PDB entry 3U8N | X-ray diffraction, 2.35 A resolution | chains A and E of the 5 polymer chains in the assembly

[Chain A (and E)]
Molecule: Acetylcholine-binding protein
From: Lymnaea stagnalis
Notes: chain E of this document is another copy of the same molecule, construct and numbering; everything in this record applies to it too
Reference sequence: P58154 (ACHP_LYMST); residues 1-210 here correspond to UniProt positions 20-229 (UniProt number = residue number + 19)
Sequence (210 residues; each row starts with the number of its first residue):
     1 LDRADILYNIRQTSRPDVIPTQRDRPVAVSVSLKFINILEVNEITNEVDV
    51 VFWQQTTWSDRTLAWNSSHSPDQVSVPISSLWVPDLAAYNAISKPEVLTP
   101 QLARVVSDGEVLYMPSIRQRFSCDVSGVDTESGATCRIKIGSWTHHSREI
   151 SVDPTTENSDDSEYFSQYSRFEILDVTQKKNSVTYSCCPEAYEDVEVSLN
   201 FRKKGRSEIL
Not modelled in the structure: 157-159, 206-210 (chain E: 156-159, 206-210)
Swiss-Prot annotation at these positions:
  - glycosylation: Asn66 (N-linked (GlcNAc...) asparagine)
Disulfides: Cys123-Cys136, Cys187-Cys188
Residues lining bound ligands:
  - 09S (1-(6-bromo-5-ethoxypyridin-3-yl)-1,4-diazepane), molecule 1: Trp53, Gln73, Leu102, Ala103, Arg104, Leu112, Tyr113, Met114
  - 09S, molecule 2: Tyr89, Ser142, Trp143, Thr144, Tyr185, Cys187, Cys188, Tyr192
Reported in the primary citation:
  - binding site for 09S: Arg104, Leu112

[Chain A / chain E interface]
Pairs across the interface (51):
  Arg3(A) - Ile19(E)
  Arg3(A) - Thr21(E)
  Arg3(A) - Asp24(E)  salt bridge
  Arg3(A) - Glu149(E)  salt bridge
  Ala4(A) - Arg15(E)  hydrogen bond (backbone-side chain)
  Ala4(A) - Val18(E)  hydrophobic
  Leu7(A) - Arg15(E)
  Leu7(A) - Asp17(E)
  Leu7(A) - Val18(E)  hydrophobic
  Tyr8(A) - Arg15(E)
  Asn37(A) - Ser122(E)  hydrogen bond
  Leu39(A) - Glu47(E)
  Trp53(A) - Tyr89(E)  hydrophobic
  Trp53(A) - Trp143(E)
  Gln55(A) - Cys187(E)
  Ser75(A) - Thr144(E)  hydrogen bond
  Ser75(A) - His145(E)
  Pro77(A) - Asp17(E)
  Glu96(A) - Ser93(E)
  Glu96(A) - Lys94(E)  hydrogen bond (side chain-backbone)
  Val97(A) - Lys94(E)
  Leu98(A) - Ala91(E)
  Leu98(A) - Ser93(E)
  Leu98(A) - Lys94(E)
  Thr99(A) - Ala87(E)
  Thr99(A) - Trp143(E)  hydrogen bond
  Pro100(A) - Asp85(E)
  Pro100(A) - Leu86(E)
  Pro100(A) - Ala87(E)
  Leu102(A) - Asp85(E)
  Leu102(A) - Thr144(E)
  Arg104(A) - Thr144(E)
  Arg104(A) - His145(E)
  Arg104(A) - His146(E)
  Arg104(A) - Glu149(E)  salt bridge
  Met114(A) - Trp143(E)  hydrogen bond (backbone-side chain)
  Met114(A) - Cys187(E)  hydrophobic
  Ser116(A) - Trp143(E)
  Arg118(A) - Ile92(E)  hydrogen bond (side chain-backbone)
  Glu163(A) - Ser186(E)  hydrogen bond
  Tyr164(A) - Tyr185(E)  hydrophobic
  Tyr164(A) - Ser186(E)  hydrogen bond (side chain-backbone)
  Tyr164(A) - Cys187(E)  hydrogen bond
  Ser166(A) - Ser122(E)  hydrogen bond
  Gln167(A) - Arg137(E)
  Tyr168(A) - Asn46(E)  hydrogen bond (backbone-side chain)
  Tyr168(A) - Cys123(E)  hydrophobic
  Tyr168(A) - Asp124(E)
  Tyr168(A) - Arg137(E)  hydrogen bond
  Arg170(A) - Ile44(E)
  Arg170(A) - Thr45(E)
Also at the interface, not in a pair above, chain A (31 interface residues in all): Arg11, Ile36, Val51, Gln73, Pro115
Also at the interface, not in a pair above, chain E (31 interface residues in all): Pro95

[In short]
The chain A/chain E interface involves 31 residues from each chain, with 13 hydrogen bonds and 3 salt bridges.
Polar pairs include Arg3(A)-Asp24(E), Arg3(A)-Glu149(E) and Arg104(A)-Glu149(E). Chain A binds compound 09S.
From the paper: a binding site for 09S at Arg104(A) and Leu112(A).
Chain A and chain E are both Acetylcholine-binding protein (Lymnaea stagnalis); the structure, Crystal
structure of the acetylcholine binding protein (AChBP) from Lymnaea stagnalis in complex with NS3950
(1-(6-bromo-5-ethoxypyridin-3-yl)-1,4-diazepane), was determined by X-ray diffraction (same publication as
3U8J, 3U8K, 3U8L and 3U8M).
